PDB entry 2LVM | solution NMR | chains A and B

[Chain A]
Name: Tumor suppressor p53-binding protein 1
From: Homo sapiens
Reference sequence: Q12888 (TP53B_HUMAN); residues 1484-1603 here = UniProt positions 1484-1603
Amino-acid sequence (123 residues; numbered -3 to 1603; 1484 numbers in that range are skipped by the numbering (no residue carries them; nothing is unmodelled there); the number before each row is that of its first residue; numbers below 1 keep their minus sign (Gly-3 is residue -3)):
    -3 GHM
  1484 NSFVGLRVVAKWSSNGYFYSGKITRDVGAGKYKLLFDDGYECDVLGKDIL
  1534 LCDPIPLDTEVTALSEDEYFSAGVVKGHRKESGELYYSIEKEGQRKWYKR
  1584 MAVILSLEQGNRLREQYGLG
Construct notes: expression tag (-3 to -1)
UniProt features mapped onto this chain:
  - region: Trp1495 to Tyr1523 (Interaction with dimethylated histone H4)
  - cross-link: Lys1563 (Glycyl lysine isopeptide (Lys-Gly) (interchain with G-Cter in SUMO1))
  - mutagenesis: Trp1495 (W1495A/H: Loss of interaction with histone H4 that has been dimethylated at 'Lys-20' (H4K20me2). Abolishes recruitment to double strand breaks ...), Tyr1500 (Y1500A: Reduces affinity for histone H4 that has been dimethylated at 'Lys-20'), Tyr1502 (Y1502A: Reduces affinity for histone H4 that has been dimethylated at 'Lys-20'; Y1502L/Q: Abolishes recruitment to double strand breaks), Asp1521 (D1521A: Loss of interaction with histone H4 that has been dimethylated at 'Lys-20' (H4K20me2). Abolishes recruitment to double strand breaks ...), Tyr1523 (Y1523A: Increases affinity for histone H4 that has been dimethylated at 'Lys-20'. No effect on recruitment to double strand breaks ...), Lys1563 (K1563R: Does not affect monoubiquitination by MSL2)

[Chain B]
Name: Histone H4
From: Homo sapiens
Reference sequence: P62805 (H4_HUMAN); residues 14-27 here correspond to UniProt positions 15-28 (UniProt number = residue number + 1)
Amino-acid sequence (14 residues; row label = number of the first residue in the row):
    14 GAKRHRKVLRDNIQ
Modified residues: Lys20 (n-dimethyl-lysine; MLY)
UniProt features mapped onto this chain:
  - DNA-binding region: Lys16 to Lys20
  - modified residue: Lys16 (N6-(2-hydroxyisobutyryl)lysine), Lys20 (N6,N6,N6-trimethyllysine)
  - cross-link: Lys20 (Glycyl lysine isopeptide (Lys-Gly) (interchain with G-Cter in SUMO2))
Reported in the primary citation:
  - post-translational modification sites: Lys16, Lys20

[How chain A and chain B interact]
Contacting residue pairs (26):
  Trp1495(A) - Lys20(B)
  Tyr1500(A) - His18(B)
  Tyr1500(A) - Arg19(B)
  Tyr1502(A) - Arg19(B)
  Tyr1502(A) - Lys20(B)
  Tyr1502(A) - Val21(B)
  Phe1519(A) - Lys20(B)
  Asp1521(A) - Lys20(B)
  Asp1521(A) - Val21(B)
  Asp1521(A) - Leu22(B)
  Asp1521(A) - Arg23(B)
  Tyr1523(A) - Lys20(B)
  Tyr1523(A) - Leu22(B)
  Tyr1523(A) - Arg23(B)
  Thr1545(A) - His18(B)
  Leu1547(A) - Arg17(B)
  Asp1550(A) - Lys16(B)
  Glu1551(A) - Lys16(B)
  Glu1551(A) - Arg17(B)
  Tyr1552(A) - Ala15(B)
  Tyr1552(A) - Lys16(B)
  Phe1553(A) - Ala15(B)
  Phe1553(A) - Lys16(B)
  Phe1553(A) - Arg17(B)
  Phe1553(A) - His18(B)
  Met1584(A) - Val21(B)
Also at the interface, not in a pair above, chain A (16 interface residues in all): Gly1522, Glu1549, Ile1587
Also at the interface, not in a pair above, chain B (10 interface residues in all): Ile26
The authors on this interface:
  - specific contacts: Trp1495(A)-Lys20(B) (cation-pi contact), Tyr1502(A)-Lys20(B), Phe1519(A)-Lys20(B), Asp1521(A)-Lys20(B), Tyr1523(A)-Lys20(B), Glu1551(A)-Lys16(B) (salt bridge), Tyr1552(A)-Lys16(B)
  - interface residues, chain B: Ala15(B), His18(B), Arg19(B), Val21(B), Leu22(B), Arg23(B)

[In short]
Chain A and chain B form an interface of 16 and 10 residues respectively. The authors report a cation-pi
contact between Trp1495(A) and Lys20(B); contacts between Tyr1502(A) and Lys20(B), Phe1519(A) and Lys20(B) and
Asp1521(A) and Lys20(B) among others; a salt bridge between Glu1551(A) and Lys16(B). From the paper: interface
residues Ala15(B), His18(B) and Arg19(B) among others; modification sites Lys16(B) and Lys20(B).
Chain A is Tumor suppressor p53-binding protein 1 and chain B is Histone H4, both from Homo sapiens; the
structure, Solution structure of human 53BP1 tandem Tudor domains in complex with a histone H4K20me2 peptide,
was determined by solution NMR.
